6OVY - chains C and H of the 9 polymer chains in the assembly; structure by X-ray diffraction, 3.00 A resolution.

[Chain C]
Protein: DNA-directed RNA polymerase subunit beta
Source organism: Thermus thermophilus
Notes: EC 2.7.7.6
Reference sequence: Q8RQE9 (RPOB_THET8); numbering as in UniProt (aligned over 1-1119)
Sequence (1119 residues; each row starts with the number of its first residue):
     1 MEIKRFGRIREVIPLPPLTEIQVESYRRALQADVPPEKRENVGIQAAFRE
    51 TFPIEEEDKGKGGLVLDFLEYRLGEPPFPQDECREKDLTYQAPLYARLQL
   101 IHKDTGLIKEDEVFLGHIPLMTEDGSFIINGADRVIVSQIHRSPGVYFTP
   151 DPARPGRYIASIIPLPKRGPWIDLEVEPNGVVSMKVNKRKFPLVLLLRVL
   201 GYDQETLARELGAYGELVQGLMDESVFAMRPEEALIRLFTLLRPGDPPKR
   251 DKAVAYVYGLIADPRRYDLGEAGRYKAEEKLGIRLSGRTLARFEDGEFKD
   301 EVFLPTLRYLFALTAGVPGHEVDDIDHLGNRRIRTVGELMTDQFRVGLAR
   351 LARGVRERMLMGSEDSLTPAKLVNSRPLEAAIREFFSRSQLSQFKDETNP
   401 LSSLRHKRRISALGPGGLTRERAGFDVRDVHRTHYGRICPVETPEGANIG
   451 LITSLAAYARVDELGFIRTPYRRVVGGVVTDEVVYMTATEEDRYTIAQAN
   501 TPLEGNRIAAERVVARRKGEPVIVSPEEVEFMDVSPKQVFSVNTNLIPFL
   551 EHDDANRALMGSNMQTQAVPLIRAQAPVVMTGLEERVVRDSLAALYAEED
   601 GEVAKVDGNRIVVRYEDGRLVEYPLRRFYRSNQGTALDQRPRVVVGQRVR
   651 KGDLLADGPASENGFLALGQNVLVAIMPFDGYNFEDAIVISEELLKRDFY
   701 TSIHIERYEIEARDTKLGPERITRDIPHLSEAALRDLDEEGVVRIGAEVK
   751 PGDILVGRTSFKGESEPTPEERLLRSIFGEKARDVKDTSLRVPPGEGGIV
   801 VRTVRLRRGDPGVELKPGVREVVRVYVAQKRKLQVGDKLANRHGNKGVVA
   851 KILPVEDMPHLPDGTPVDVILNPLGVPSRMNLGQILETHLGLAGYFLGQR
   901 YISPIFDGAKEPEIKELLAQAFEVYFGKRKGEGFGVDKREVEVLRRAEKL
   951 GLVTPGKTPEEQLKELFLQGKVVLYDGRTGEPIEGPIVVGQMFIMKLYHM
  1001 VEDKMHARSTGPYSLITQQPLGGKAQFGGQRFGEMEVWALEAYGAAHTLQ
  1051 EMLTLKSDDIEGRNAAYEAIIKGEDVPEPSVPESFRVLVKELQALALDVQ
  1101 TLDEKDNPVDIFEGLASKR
Disordered / not traced: 57-63, 1119
Residues lining bound ligands: pyrophosphate (POP): Arg-557, Ser-878, Arg-879

[Chain H]
Molecule: 27-nt DNA strand
Sequence (27 nucleotides; each row starts with the number of its first residue; note: 2 numbers in that range are skipped by the numbering (no residue carries them; nothing is unmodelled there)):
     1 TATAATGGG
    12 AGCTGGCTCTGATGCAGG
Disordered / not traced: 12-18, 26-29

[Chain C / chain H interface]
Contacting residue pairs (4):
  Arg-243(C) with DG9(H), hydrogen bond to the base
  Gly-245(C) with DG7(H), base contact
  Glu-421(C) with DT19(H), base contact
  Arg-422(C) with DT19(H), sugar contact
Also at the interface, not in a pair above, chain H (4 interface residues in all): DG8

[Summary]
The chain C/chain H interface involves 4 residues from each chain; the contacts include 1 hydrogen bond. The
hydrogen-bonded pair is Arg-243(C)/DG9(H). Bound to chain C: pyrophosphate.
Here chain C is DNA-directed RNA polymerase subunit beta (Thermus thermophilus) and chain H is a 27-nt DNA
strand. Entry 6OVY (X-ray crystal structure of a bacterial reiterative transcription complex of pyrG promoter
variant -1C) was determined by X-ray diffraction together with 6OVR, 6OW3, 6OY5, 6OY6, 6OY7, 6P70 and 6P71
from the same study.
